2R10 - chain A; structure by X-ray diffraction, 2.20 A resolution.

== Chain A ==
Protein: Chromatin structure-remodeling complex protein RSC4, LINKER, Histone H3
Source organism: Saccharomyces cerevisiae
Notes: fragment: fusion protein comprises Histone H3 (6-18) and Rsc4 TBD (22-361); engineered mutation(s): k9(ALY), K25(ALY)
UniProt: Q02206 (RSC4_YEAST); numbering as in UniProt (aligned over 1-340)
Sequence (361 residues; numbered -20 to 340; the number before each row is that of its first residue; numbers below 1 keep their minus sign (Gly-20 is residue -20)):
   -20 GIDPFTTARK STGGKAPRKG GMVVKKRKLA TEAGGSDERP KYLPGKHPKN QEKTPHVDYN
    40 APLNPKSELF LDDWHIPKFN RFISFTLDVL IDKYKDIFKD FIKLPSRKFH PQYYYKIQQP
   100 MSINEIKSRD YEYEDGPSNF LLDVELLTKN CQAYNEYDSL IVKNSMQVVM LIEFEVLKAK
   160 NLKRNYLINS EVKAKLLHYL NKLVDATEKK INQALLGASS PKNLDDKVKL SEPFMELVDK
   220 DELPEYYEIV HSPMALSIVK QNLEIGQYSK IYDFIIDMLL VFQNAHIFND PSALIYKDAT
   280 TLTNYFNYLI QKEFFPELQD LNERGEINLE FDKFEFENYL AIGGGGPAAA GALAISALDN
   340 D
Unresolved in the structure: -20 to 17, 311-340
Sequence notes: expression tag (-20 to -15)
Modified residues: Lys-6 (N(6)-acetyllysine; ALY); Lys25 (n(6)-acetyllysine; ALY)
UniProt features mapped onto this chain:
  - modified residue: Ser199 (Phosphoserine)
Reported in the primary citation:
  - post-translational modification sites: Lys25
  - mutagenesis - Y92A/Y93A: abolished growth in response to gcn5Delta
  - mutagenesis - Y225A/Y226A: unchanged growth in response to gcn5Delta
  - mutagenesis - Y92F: unchanged binding to H3K14ac peptides
  - mutagenesis - Y225F: abolished binding to H3K14ac peptides
  - mutagenesis - K25A: decreased growth in response to minimal media conditions
  - mutagenesis - Y92A: increased binding to H3K14ac peptides
  - mutagenesis - K25Q, K25R: decreased growth

== Summary ==
From the paper: K25Q and K25R reduce growth; a modification site at Lys25; 8 substitutions were tested in all.
Chain A is Chromatin structure-remodeling complex protein RSC4, LINKER, Histone H3 (Saccharomyces cerevisiae);
the structure, Structure of an acetylated Rsc4 tandem bromodomain Histone Chimera, was determined by X-ray
diffraction together with 2R0S, 2R0V and 2R0Y from the same study.
